Entry 8VWU (electron microscopy, 3.00 A resolution); this record covers chains F and I of the 10 polymer chains in the assembly.

== Chain F ==
Molecule: Histone H4
Source organism: Homo sapiens
Reference sequence: P62805 (H4_HUMAN); residues 1-102 here correspond to UniProt positions 2-103 (UniProt number = residue number + 1)
Amino-acid sequence (102 residues; each row starts with the number of its first residue):
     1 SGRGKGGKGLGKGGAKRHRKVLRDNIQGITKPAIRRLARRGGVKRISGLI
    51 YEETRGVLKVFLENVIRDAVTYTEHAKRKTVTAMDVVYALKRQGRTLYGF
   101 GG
Disordered / not traced: 1-20, 102
Swiss-Prot annotation at these positions:
  - DNA-binding region: Lys16 to Lys20
  - modified residue: Ser1 (N-acetylserine), Arg3 (Asymmetric dimethylarginine), Lys5 (N6-(2-hydroxyisobutyryl)lysine), Lys8 (N6-(2-hydroxyisobutyryl)lysine), Lys12 (N6-(2-hydroxyisobutyryl)lysine), Lys16 (N6-(2-hydroxyisobutyryl)lysine), Lys20 (N6,N6,N6-trimethyllysine), Lys31 (N6-(2-hydroxyisobutyryl)lysine), Lys44 (N6-(2-hydroxyisobutyryl)lysine), Ser47 (Phosphoserine), Tyr51 (Phosphotyrosine), Lys59 (N6-(2-hydroxyisobutyryl)lysine), Lys77 (N6-(2-hydroxyisobutyryl)lysine), Lys79 (N6-(2-hydroxyisobutyryl)lysine), Thr80 (Phosphothreonine), Tyr88 (Phosphotyrosine), Lys91 (N6-(2-hydroxyisobutyryl)lysine)
  - cross-link (Glycyl lysine isopeptide (Lys-Gly)): Lys12 (interchain with G-Cter in SUMO2), Lys20 (interchain with G-Cter in SUMO2), Lys31 (interchain with G-Cter in SUMO2), Lys59 (interchain with G-Cter in SUMO2), Lys79 (interchain with G-Cter in SUMO2), Lys91 (interchain with G-Cter in SUMO2)

== Chain I ==
Molecule: 601 I strand (damaged strand)
Sequence (147 nucleotides; numbered 1 to 147; the number before each row is that of its first residue):
     1 ATCGAGAATCCCGGTGCCGAGGCCGCTCAATTGGTCGTAGACAGCTCTAG
    51 CACCGCTTAAACGCACGTACGCGCTGTCCCCCGCGTTTTAACCGCCAAGG
   101 GGATTACTCCCTAGTCTCCAGGCACGTGTCAGATATATACATCCGAT
Modified positions: 8OG (8-oxo-2'-deoxy-guanosine-5'-monophosphate) at position 34

== Interface between chain F and chain I ==
Contacting residue pairs (12; chain F residue first):
  Arg35(F) - DC82(I)  salt bridge to the phosphate
  Arg45(F) - DC81(I)  sugar contact
  Arg45(F) - DC82(I)  phosphate contact
  Ile46(F) - DC81(I)  sugar contact
  Ile46(F) - DC82(I)  hydrogen bond to the phosphate
  Ser47(F) - DC81(I)  phosphate contact
  Gly48(F) - DC81(I)  hydrogen bond to the phosphate
  Arg78(F) - DG102(I)  phosphate contact
  Arg78(F) - DA103(I)  phosphate contact
  Lys79(F) - DG101(I)  phosphate contact
  Lys79(F) - DG102(I)  hydrogen bond to the phosphate
  Thr80(F) - DG102(I)  hydrogen bond to the phosphate
Other interface residues (no listed pair), chain F (11 interface residues in all): Arg39, Lys44, Lys77
Other interface residues (no listed pair), chain I (6 interface residues in all): DG83

== Overview ==
Chain F and chain I form an interface of 11 and 6 residues respectively; the contacts include 4 hydrogen bonds
and 1 salt bridge. Among the polar pairs are Ile46(F)-DC82(I), Gly48(F)-DC81(I) and Lys79(F)-DG102(I). Curated
annotation (UniProt) lists a DNA-binding region on chain F.
Chain F is Histone H4 (Homo sapiens) and chain I is 601 I strand (damaged strand); the structure, Nucleosome
containing 8oxoG at SHL4, was determined by electron microscopy (same publication as 8VWS, 8VWT and 8VWV).
